PDB entry 6NA6 | X-ray diffraction, 2.10 A resolution | chains A and B of the 4 polymer chains in the assembly

[Chain A (and B)]
Name: Putative crotonyl-CoA reductase
Source organism: Kitasatospora setae (strain ATCC 33774 / DSM 43861 / JCM 3304 / KCC A-0304 / NBRC 14216 / KM-6054)
Notes: chain B of this document is another copy of the same molecule, construct and numbering; everything in this record applies to it too
UniProt: E4N096 (E4N096_KITSK); numbering as in UniProt (aligned over 1-443)
Chain sequence (445 residues; row label = number of the first residue in the row; numbers below 1 keep their minus sign (Arg-1 is residue -1)):
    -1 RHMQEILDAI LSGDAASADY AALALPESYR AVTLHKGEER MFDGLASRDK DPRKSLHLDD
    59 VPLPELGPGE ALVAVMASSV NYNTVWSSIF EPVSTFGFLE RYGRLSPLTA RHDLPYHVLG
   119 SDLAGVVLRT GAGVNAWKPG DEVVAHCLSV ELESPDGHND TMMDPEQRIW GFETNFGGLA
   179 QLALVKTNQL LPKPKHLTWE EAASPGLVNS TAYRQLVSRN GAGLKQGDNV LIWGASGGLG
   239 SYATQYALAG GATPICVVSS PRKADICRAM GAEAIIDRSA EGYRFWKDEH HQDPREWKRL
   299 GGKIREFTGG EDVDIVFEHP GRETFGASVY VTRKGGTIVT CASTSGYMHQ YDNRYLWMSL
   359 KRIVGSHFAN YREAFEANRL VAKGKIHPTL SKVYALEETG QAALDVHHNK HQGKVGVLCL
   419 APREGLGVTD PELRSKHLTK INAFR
Construct notes: expression tag (-1 to 0)
Residues lining bound ligands: NADPH (NDP; NADPH dihydro-nicotinamide-adenine-dinucleotide phosphate): Tyr80, Trp84, Leu205, Val206, Thr209, Trp231, Gly232, Ser234, Gly235, Gly236, Leu237, Val255, Val256, Ser257, Lys261, Arg276, His317, Pro318, Glu321, Thr322, Cys339, Ala340, Thr342, Ser343, His365, Phe366
From the paper describing this entry:
  - binding site for NADPH: His365
  - mutagenesis - E151D, E151D/N157E/N218E (100-fold), N157E, N218E, K296A/R303A/Y328F: decreased catalytic activity
  - mutagenesis - Q165A (2-3-fold), K332A: decreased catalytic activity on crotonyl-CoA
  - mutagenesis - Q165A (4-fold): decreased catalytic activity on crotonyl-pantetheine

[Interface between chain A and chain B]
Pairs across the interface - 31 pairs, chain A then chain B:
  Val215(A) with Gln224(B)
  Arg217(A) with Arg217(B)
  Ala220(A) with Arg217(B), hydrogen bond (backbone-side chain)
  Gly221(A) with Arg217(B), hydrogen bond (backbone-side chain)
  Leu222(A) with Gln224(B)
  Lys223(A) with Tyr211(B); Glu374(B)
  Gln224(A) with Val215(B); Tyr244(B), hydrogen bond (side chain-backbone); Ala247(B); Gly248(B); Leu378(B)
  Gly225(A) with Arg377(B), hydrogen bond (backbone-side chain); Leu378(B)
  Asn227(A) with Arg377(B)
  Tyr244(A) with Gln224(B), hydrogen bond (backbone-side chain)
  Ala247(A) with Gly248(B); Gly249(B), hydrogen bond (backbone-backbone)
  Gly248(A) with Gln224(B); Ala247(B); Gly248(B)
  Gly249(A) with Ala247(B)
  Thr251(A) with Lys381(B)
  Glu309(A) with Arg377(B), salt bridge
  Arg331(A) with Arg370(B)
  Arg377(A) with Gly225(B), hydrogen bond (side chain-backbone); Asn227(B); Glu309(B), salt bridge
  Leu378(A) with Gln224(B); Gly225(B)
  Lys381(A) with Glu309(B), salt bridge
Interface residues without a listed pair, chain A (23 interface residues in all): Tyr211, Asp226, Lys383, Ile384
Interface residues without a listed pair, chain B (21 interface residues in all): Gly221, Leu222, Lys223, Thr306, Ile384

[In short]
The interface between chain A and chain B involves 23 residues on one side and 21 on the other, with 7
hydrogen bonds and 3 salt bridges. Among the polar pairs are Glu309(A)-Arg377(B), Lys381(A)-Glu309(B) and
Ala220(A)-Arg217(B). The paper reports a binding site for NADPH at His365(A); E151D, E151D/N157E/N218E and
N157E of chain A, among others, reduce catalytic activity; 7 substitutions were tested in all.
Chain A and chain B are both Putative crotonyl-CoA reductase (Kitasatospora setae (strain ATCC 33774 / DSM
43861 / JCM 3304 / KCC A-0304 / NBRC 14216 / KM-6054)); the structure, Serial Femtosecond X-ray
Crystallography Structure of ECR in complex with NADPH, was determined by X-ray diffraction, deposited
together with 6NA4, 6NA3 and 6NA5.
